Entry 3IH7 (X-ray diffraction, 3.10 A resolution); this record covers chains A and B of the 3 polymer chains in the assembly.

# Chain A
Molecule: N-glycosylase/DNA lyase
From: Homo sapiens
Notes: EC 3.2.2.-, 4.2.99.18
UniProt: O15527 (OGG1_HUMAN); residue numbers follow UniProt; this construct covers 12-325
Sequence (316 residues; row label = number of the first residue in the row):
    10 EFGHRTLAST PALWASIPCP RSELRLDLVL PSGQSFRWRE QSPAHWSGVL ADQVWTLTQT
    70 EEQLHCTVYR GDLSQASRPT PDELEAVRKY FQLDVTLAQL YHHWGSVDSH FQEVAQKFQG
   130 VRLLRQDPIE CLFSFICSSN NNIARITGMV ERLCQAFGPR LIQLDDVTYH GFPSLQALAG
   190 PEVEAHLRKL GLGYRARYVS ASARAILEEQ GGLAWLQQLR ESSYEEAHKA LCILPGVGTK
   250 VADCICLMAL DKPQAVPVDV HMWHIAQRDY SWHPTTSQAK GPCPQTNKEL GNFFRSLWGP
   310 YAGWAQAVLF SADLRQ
Not modelled in the structure: 80-82
Construct notes: expression tag (10-11); conflict Leu-82 (Lys in O15527); engineered mutation Cys-292 (Ser in O15527)
UniProt features mapped onto this chain:
  - active site: Lys-249 (Schiff-base intermediate with DNA)
  - binding site (DNA): Asn-149, Arg-154, Arg-204, His-270, Gln-287
  - binding site (8-oxoguanine): Pro-266, Asp-268, Gln-315, Phe-319
  - natural variant: Gly-12 (G12E: Found in a kidney cancer sample), Arg-46 (R46Q: Found in a clear cell renal cell carcinoma sample), Ala-85 (A85S: Found in a lung cancer sample), Arg-131 (R131Q: Found in a lung cancer sample), Arg-154 (R154H: Found in a gastric cancer sample), Ser-232 (S232T: Found in a kidney cancer sample)
  - mutagenesis: Lys-249 (K249Q: Loss of activity), Asp-268 (D268E/Q: No effect on activity; D268N: Decreases activity about 65-fold)

# Chain B
Molecule: 14-nt DNA strand
Sequence (14 nucleotides; row label = number of the first residue in the row):
     2 GGTAGACCTG GACG

# Chain A / chain B interface
Pairs across the interface (14; chain A residue first):
  Asn-149(A) with DC9(B), base contact
  Arg-154(A) with DC9(B), hydrogen bond to the base; DT10(B), hydrogen bond to the sugar; DG11(B), sugar contact
  Arg-197(A) with DC9(B), phosphate contact
  Gly-200(A) with DT10(B), sugar contact
  Gly-202(A) with DC9(B), sugar contact
  Tyr-203(A) with DC8(B), phosphate contact; DC9(B), hydrogen bond to the sugar
  Arg-204(A) with DC9(B), hydrogen bond to the base
  Gln-287(A) with DG3(B), phosphate contact; DT4(B), phosphate contact
  Ala-288(A) with DT4(B), phosphate contact
  Cys-292(A) with DT4(B), phosphate contact
Other interface residues (no listed pair), chain A (11 interface residues in all): Asn-151

# Overview
Chain A and chain B form an interface of 11 and 6 residues respectively, with 4 hydrogen bonds. Among the
polar pairs are Arg-154(A)/DC9(B), Arg-204(A)/DC9(B) and Arg-154(A)/DT10(B).
Chain A is N-glycosylase/DNA lyase (Homo sapiens) and chain B is a 14-nt DNA strand; the structure, Crystal
structure of catalytically active human 8-oxoguanine glycosylase distally crosslinked to guanine-containing
DNA, was determined by X-ray diffraction.
